PDB entry 4JL3 | X-ray diffraction, 2.50 A resolution | chains A and E of the 6 polymer chains in the assembly

Chain A:
Molecule: Transcriptional regulator, TetR family
Organism: Mycobacterium smegmatis
UniProt: A0R6I8 (A0R6I8_MYCS2); residues 9-189 here = UniProt positions 9-189
Chain sequence (196 residues; row label = number of the first residue in the row; numbers below 1 keep their minus sign (His-6 is residue -6)):
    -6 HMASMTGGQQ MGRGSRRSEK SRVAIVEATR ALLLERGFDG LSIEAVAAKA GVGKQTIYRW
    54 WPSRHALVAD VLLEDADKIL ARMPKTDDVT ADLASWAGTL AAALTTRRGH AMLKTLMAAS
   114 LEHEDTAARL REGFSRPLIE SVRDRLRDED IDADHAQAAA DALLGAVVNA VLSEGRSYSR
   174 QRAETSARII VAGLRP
Disordered / not traced: -6 to 10
Differences from the reference sequence: expression tag (-6 to 8)
Modified / non-standard residues: Mse-5, Mse-2, Mse4 (selenomethionine); Mse76, Mse105, Mse110 (selenomethionine; parent Met)
What the authors report for this chain:
  - binding site for the 31-nt DNA strand (chain E): Glu37, Lys47 to Trp53
  - contacts within the chain: Glu37-Lys47
  - specificity-determining residues: Lys47
  - mutagenesis - K47A, K47A/Q48A: abolished binding to the 31-nt DNA strand (chain E)
  - mutagenesis - Q48A: unchanged binding to the 31-nt DNA strand (chain E)
  - binding site for the 31-nt DNA strand: Gln48

Chain E:
Molecule: 31-nt DNA strand
Sequence (31 nucleotides; row label = number of the first residue in the row):
     1 TCATAAACGA GACGGTACGT CTCGTCTTGT G

Interface between chain A and chain E:
Contacting residue pairs (9):
  Ser35(A) with DC23(E), phosphate contact
  Lys47(A) with DG24(E), hydrogen bond to the base; DT25(E), base contact
  Gln48(A) with DT25(E), base contact; DC26(E), hydrogen bond to the base
  Tyr51(A) with DG24(E), hydrogen bond to the phosphate; DT25(E), base contact
  Pro55(A) with DG24(E), phosphate contact
  Ser56(A) with DG24(E), hydrogen bond to the phosphate
Also at the interface, not in a pair above, chain A (10 interface residues in all): Leu34, Ile36, Glu37, Arg57
Also at the interface, not in a pair above, chain E (5 interface residues in all): DT22

Overview:
The interface between chain A and chain E involves 10 residues on one side and 5 on the other; the contacts
include 4 hydrogen bonds. Among the polar pairs are Lys47(A)-DG24(E), Gln48(A)-DC26(E) and Tyr51(A)-DG24(E).
From the paper: a binding site for the 31-nt DNA strand (chain E) at Glu37(A) and Lys47(A); K47A and K47A/Q48A
of chain A abolish binding to the 31-nt DNA strand (chain E).
Here chain A is Transcriptional regulator, TetR family (Mycobacterium smegmatis) and chain E is a 31-nt DNA
strand. Entry 4JL3 (Crystal structure of ms6564-dna complex) was determined by X-ray diffraction.
